PDB entry 2WN8 | X-ray diffraction, 2.00 A resolution | chain A

[Chain A]
Molecule: ADP-ribosyltransferase enzymatic component
Organism: Clostridium difficile
UniProt: Q9KH42 (Q9KH42_CLODI); residues -42 to 420 here correspond to UniProt positions 1-463 (UniProt number = residue number + 43)
Chain sequence (463 residues; row label = number of the first residue in the row; numbers below 1 keep their minus sign (Met-42 is residue -42)):
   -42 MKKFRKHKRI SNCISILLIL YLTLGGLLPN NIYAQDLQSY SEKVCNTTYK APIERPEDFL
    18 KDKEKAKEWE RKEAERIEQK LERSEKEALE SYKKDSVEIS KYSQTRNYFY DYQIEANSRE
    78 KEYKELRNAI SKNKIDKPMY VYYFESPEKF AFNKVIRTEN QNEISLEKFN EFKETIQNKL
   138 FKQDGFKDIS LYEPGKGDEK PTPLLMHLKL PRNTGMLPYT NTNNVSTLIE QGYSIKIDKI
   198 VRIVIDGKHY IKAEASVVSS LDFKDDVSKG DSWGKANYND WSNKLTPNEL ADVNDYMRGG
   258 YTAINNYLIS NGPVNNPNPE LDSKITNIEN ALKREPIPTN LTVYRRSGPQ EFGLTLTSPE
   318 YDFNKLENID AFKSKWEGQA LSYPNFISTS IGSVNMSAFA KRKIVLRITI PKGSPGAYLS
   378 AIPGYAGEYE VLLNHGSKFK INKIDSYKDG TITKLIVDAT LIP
Disordered / not traced: -42 to 24, 178-181, 382-384
Reported in the primary citation:
  - contacts within the chain: Ser345-Glu387 (hydrogen bond)
  - catalytic residues: Ser345 (proposed by the authors, not directly observed)

[Overview]
The paper reports the catalytic residue Ser345; contacts within the chain involving Ser345 and Glu387.
Chain A is ADP-ribosyltransferase enzymatic component (Clostridium difficile); the structure, Structural Basis
for Substrate Recognition in the Enzymatic Component of ADP-ribosyltransferase Toxin CDTa from Clostridium
difficile, was determined by X-ray diffraction, deposited together with 2WN4, 2WN5, 2WN6 and 2WN7.
